8AT2 - chains D and E of the 4 polymer chains in the assembly; structure by electron microscopy, 7.70 A resolution (low resolution: residue-level contacts below are approximate; hydrogen-bond / salt-bridge calls are withheld).

[Chain D]
Protein: HAUS augmin like complex subunit 4 L homeolog
Source organism: Xenopus laevis
UniProt: Q4V7I1 (Q4V7I1_XENLA); residues 1-353 here = UniProt positions 1-353
Amino-acid sequence (353 residues; numbered 1 to 353; the number before each row is that of its first residue):
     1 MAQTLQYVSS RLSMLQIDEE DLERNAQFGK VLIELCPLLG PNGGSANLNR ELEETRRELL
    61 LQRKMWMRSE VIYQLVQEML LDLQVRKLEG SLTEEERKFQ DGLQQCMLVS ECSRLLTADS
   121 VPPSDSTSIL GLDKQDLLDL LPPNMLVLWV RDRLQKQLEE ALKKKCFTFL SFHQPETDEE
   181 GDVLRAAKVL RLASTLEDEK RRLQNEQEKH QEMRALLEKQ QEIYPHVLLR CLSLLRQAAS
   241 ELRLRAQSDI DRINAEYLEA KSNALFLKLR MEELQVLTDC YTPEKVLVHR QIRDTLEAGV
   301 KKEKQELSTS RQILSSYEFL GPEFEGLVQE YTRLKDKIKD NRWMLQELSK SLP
Disordered / not traced: 310-353

[Chain E]
Protein: HAUS augmin-like complex subunit 5
Source organism: Xenopus laevis
UniProt: A0A1L8FPI2 (A0A1L8FPI2_XENLA); residue numbers follow UniProt; this construct covers 1-666
Amino-acid sequence (666 residues; row label = number of the first residue in the row):
     1 MERRSLAQEL KKWAVEEMGL PAQKAPSEEM LQRLFIGQCG DIWKFIIRHI HSHRTVRKIE
    61 GNLLWYQQLQ HTEAQRTAEE EQQQRRKQLC KEILELRAEL HHLQEQIQTA EREIVGQDLN
   121 CERAQDLCRR SLLLRAFNKK REEECEALCQ SNKKIQYRCE QLQEIRRASQ REVMFSAVDP
   181 DLSSSTFLEP EVLRDVREVC KLRFKFLRSL HDDSISSSVH PGKEDLRSLS HQQWMSMAEK
   241 VWNTHTPNHI LAALERLTLN STQELKKLQF SQAADLSKGP SCQLKEFSEP ITQSRSCNES
   301 THLDPQETLP SFHSLIQEGW ANSVKVSSEL RRVQSQAQAL SEHLAERIQE IHKKLSDGSE
   361 VSVLTRAAFD AELRCVILRG CRDALMQECR MLQEEAAGKK QEMKLLQQQQ QNIQEACLLL
   421 DKKQKHIQIL IKGNSSSKSQ IRRSSVEAQK YVQDKLLPWP QEIIQESQRL QDSIQKEVKH
   481 FSAICLPALL KVSTDGFNLL PSRELSINRM SNTHAPYYGI FKGIYESVRL PLYKAPESVL
   541 SHVADMKKQL FFLRSQLSSR SEAISKTQRA LQKNTNPDTD ALLKSLSDHY SLELDEMVPK
   601 MQRLIQQCEK HQEYGKEVQA TVMDWWEQPV QLCLPSEERG GLTLRQWRER WTVAVTALQR
   661 ATGSRS
Disordered / not traced: 1-81, 289-404

[How chain D and chain E interact]
Contacting residue pairs (82):
  S13(D) - F552(E)
  S13(D) - S555(E)
  M14(D) - K548(E)
  M14(D) - F551(E)
  M14(D) - F552(E)
  M14(D) - S555(E)
  L15(D) - S555(E)
  Q16(D) - S555(E)
  Q16(D) - S558(E)
  Q16(D) - S559(E)
  E20(D) - K566(E)
  P41(D) - K548(E)
  N42(D) - K548(E)
  R63(D) - A535(E)
  R63(D) - E537(E)
  L81(D) - L119(E)
  Q105(D) - L132(E)
  L108(D) - C128(E)
  L108(D) - L132(E)
  V109(D) - L132(E)
  E111(D) - Q125(E)
  E111(D) - R129(E)
  C112(D) - L132(E)
  C112(D) - L133(E)
  L115(D) - L490(E)
  D119(D) - S493(E)
  D119(D) - F497(E)
  D119(D) - L499(E)
  S120(D) - L499(E)
  I129(D) - L489(E)
  L130(D) - F137(E)
  L130(D) - E477(E)
  G131(D) - K140(E)
  L132(D) - L133(E)
  L132(D) - A136(E)
  L132(D) - F137(E)
  D136(D) - K139(E)
  L137(D) - L132(E)
  D139(D) - K139(E)
  L140(D) - L132(E)
  L140(D) - A136(E)
  Q211(D) - F552(E)
  R214(D) - Q556(E)
  E218(D) - Q556(E)
  E218(D) - R560(E)
  Q221(D) - R560(E)
  P225(D) - T567(E)
  H226(D) - K566(E)
  L229(D) - A570(E)
  R236(D) - L571(E)
  R236(D) - N574(E)
  R236(D) - T575(E)
  R236(D) - T579(E)
  R236(D) - L582(E)
  A239(D) - L582(E)
  R243(D) - L586(E)
  R243(D) - H589(E)
  R243(D) - Y590(E)
  R243(D) - E593(E)
  L244(D) - S585(E)
  S248(D) - H589(E)
  D251(D) - E593(E)
  D251(D) - M597(E)
  A255(D) - M597(E)
  A255(D) - K600(E)
  A255(D) - M601(E)
  A255(D) - L604(E)
  E256(D) - K600(E)
  E259(D) - L604(E)
  S262(D) - C608(E)
  S262(D) - H611(E)
  F266(D) - H611(E)
  F266(D) - Y614(E)
  L269(D) - H611(E)
  R270(D) - Y614(E)
  E273(D) - Y614(E)
  E273(D) - V618(E)
  D279(D) - W625(E)
  C280(D) - W625(E)
  I292(D) - V630(E)
  T295(D) - E637(E)
  L296(D) - C633(E)
Also at the interface, not in a pair above, chain D (64 interface residues in all): R56, L59, Y73, A118, K200, S233, Q247, R252, L258, N263, V276, L277, K285
Also at the interface, not in a pair above, chain E (64 interface residues in all): L134, F481, L486, G496, K534, P536, S541, E562, Q607, T621, V622, Q628, L634

[In short]
The chain D/chain E interface involves 64 residues from each chain.
Chain D is HAUS augmin like complex subunit 4 L homeolog and chain E is HAUS augmin-like complex subunit 5,
both from Xenopus laevis; the structure, Structure of the augmin TIII subcomplex, was determined by electron
microscopy (same publication as 8AT3 and 8AT4).
